PDB entry 3SQX | X-ray diffraction, 2.11 A resolution | chains A and B

[Chain A]
Name: ATP-dependent RNA helicase MSS116, mitochondrial
Source organism: Saccharomyces cerevisiae S288c
Notes: EC 3.6.4.13
Reference sequence: P15424 (MS116_YEAST); residue numbers follow UniProt; this construct covers 88-597
Chain sequence (512 residues; each row starts with the number of its first residue):
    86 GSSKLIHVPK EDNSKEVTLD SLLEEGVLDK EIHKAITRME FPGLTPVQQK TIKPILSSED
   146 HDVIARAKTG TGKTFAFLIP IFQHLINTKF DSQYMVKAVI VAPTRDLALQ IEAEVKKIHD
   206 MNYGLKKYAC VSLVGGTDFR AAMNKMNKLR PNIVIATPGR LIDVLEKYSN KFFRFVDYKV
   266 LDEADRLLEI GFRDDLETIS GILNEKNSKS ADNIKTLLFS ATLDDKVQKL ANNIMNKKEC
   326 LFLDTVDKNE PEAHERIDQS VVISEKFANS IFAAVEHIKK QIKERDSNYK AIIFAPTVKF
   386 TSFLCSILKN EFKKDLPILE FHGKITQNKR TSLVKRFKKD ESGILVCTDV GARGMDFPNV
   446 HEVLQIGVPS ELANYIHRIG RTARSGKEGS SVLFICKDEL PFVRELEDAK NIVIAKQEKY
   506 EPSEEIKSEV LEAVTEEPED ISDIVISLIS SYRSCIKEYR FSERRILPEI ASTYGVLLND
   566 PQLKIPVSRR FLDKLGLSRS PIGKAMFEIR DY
Unresolved in the structure: 86-87, 596-597
Sequence notes: expression tag (86-87)
Swiss-Prot annotation at these positions:
  - motif: Ser-106 to Gln-134 (Q motif), Asp-267 to Asp-270 (DEAD box)
  - binding site (ATP): Ala-152 to Thr-159
Ligand contacts: AMP-PNP (ANP; phosphoaminophosphonic acid-adenylate ester): Phe-126, Pro-127, Gly-128, Leu-129, Thr-130, Gln-133, Lys-153, Thr-154, Gly-155, Thr-156, Gly-157, Lys-158, Thr-159, Phe-160, Gln-195, Glu-268, Ala-306, Gly-439, Asp-441, Arg-466, Arg-469, Ser-470
What the authors report for this chain:
  - mutagenesis - R415A, T433A: abolished growth
  - mutagenesis - R190A, R245A: decreased growth
  - mutagenesis - T242P, D248V: unchanged growth in response to at 30 degC
  - mutagenesis - D248V: decreased expression
  - mutagenesis - S305F: unchanged growth

[Chain B]
Molecule: 10-nt RNA strand
Sequence (10 nucleotides; each row starts with the number of its first residue):
     2 UUUUUUUUUU
Unresolved in the structure: 10-11

[Interface between chain A and chain B]
Contacting residue pairs (38):
  Pro-188(A) / U5(B)  hydrogen bond to the sugar
  Pro-188(A) / U6(B)  sugar contact
  Thr-189(A) / U5(B)  phosphate contact
  Thr-189(A) / U6(B)  phosphate contact
  Arg-190(A) / U6(B)  hydrogen bond to the phosphate
  Arg-190(A) / U7(B)  salt bridge to the phosphate
  Arg-190(A) / U8(B)  salt bridge to the phosphate
  Gly-220(A) / U7(B)  hydrogen bond to the phosphate
  Gly-220(A) / U8(B)  phosphate contact
  Gly-221(A) / U8(B)  hydrogen bond to the phosphate
  Thr-242(A) / U6(B)  phosphate contact
  Thr-242(A) / U7(B)  hydrogen bond to the phosphate
  Pro-243(A) / U6(B)  sugar contact
  Gly-244(A) / U6(B)  hydrogen bond to the sugar
  Gly-244(A) / U7(B)  sugar contact
  Arg-245(A) / U7(B)  hydrogen bond to the sugar
  Arg-245(A) / U8(B)  salt bridge to the phosphate
  Asp-248(A) / U7(B)  hydrogen bond to the sugar
  Arg-271(A) / U4(B)  hydrogen bond to the base
  Arg-271(A) / U5(B)  base contact
  Phe-277(A) / U5(B)  base contact
  Phe-277(A) / U6(B)  sugar contact
  Pro-381(A) / U4(B)  sugar contact
  Thr-382(A) / U4(B)  phosphate contact
  Val-383(A) / U4(B)  hydrogen bond to the phosphate
  Val-383(A) / U5(B)  phosphate contact
  Lys-384(A) / U3(B)  salt bridge to the phosphate
  His-407(A) / U5(B)  phosphate contact
  Gly-408(A) / U5(B)  hydrogen bond to the phosphate
  Arg-415(A) / U6(B)  salt bridge to the phosphate
  Thr-433(A) / U4(B)  hydrogen bond to the phosphate
  Thr-433(A) / U5(B)  hydrogen bond to the phosphate
  Asp-434(A) / U4(B)  sugar contact
  Val-435(A) / U4(B)  sugar contact
  Val-435(A) / U5(B)  phosphate contact
  Ser-532(A) / U3(B)  phosphate contact
  Ser-535(A) / U3(B)  sugar contact
  Ser-536(A) / U3(B)  sugar contact
Interface residues without a listed pair, chain A (31 interface residues in all): Val-219, Thr-222, Asp-280, Ser-455, Ile-531, Ser-539

[In short]
Chain A and chain B form an interface of 31 and 6 residues respectively, with 13 hydrogen bonds and 5 salt
bridges. Polar pairs include Arg-271(A)/U4(B), Pro-188(A)/U5(B) and Gly-244(A)/U6(B). From the paper: R415A
and T433A of chain A abolish growth; R190A and R245A of chain A reduce growth; 7 substitutions were tested in
all.
Chain A is ATP-dependent RNA helicase MSS116, mitochondrial (Saccharomyces cerevisiae S288c) and chain B is a
10-nt RNA strand; the structure, Structure of Mss116p (NTE and C-tail double deletion) bound to ssRNA and
AMP-PNP, was determined by X-ray diffraction together with 3SQW from the same study.
